PDB entry 6GF3 | X-ray diffraction, 2.40 A resolution | chains A and E of the 6 polymer chains in the assembly

== Chain A ==
Protein: Tubulin alpha-1B chain
Source organism: Bos taurus
UniProt: P81947 (TBA1B_BOVIN); residues 1-451 here = UniProt positions 1-451
Amino-acid sequence (451 residues; row label = number of the first residue in the row):
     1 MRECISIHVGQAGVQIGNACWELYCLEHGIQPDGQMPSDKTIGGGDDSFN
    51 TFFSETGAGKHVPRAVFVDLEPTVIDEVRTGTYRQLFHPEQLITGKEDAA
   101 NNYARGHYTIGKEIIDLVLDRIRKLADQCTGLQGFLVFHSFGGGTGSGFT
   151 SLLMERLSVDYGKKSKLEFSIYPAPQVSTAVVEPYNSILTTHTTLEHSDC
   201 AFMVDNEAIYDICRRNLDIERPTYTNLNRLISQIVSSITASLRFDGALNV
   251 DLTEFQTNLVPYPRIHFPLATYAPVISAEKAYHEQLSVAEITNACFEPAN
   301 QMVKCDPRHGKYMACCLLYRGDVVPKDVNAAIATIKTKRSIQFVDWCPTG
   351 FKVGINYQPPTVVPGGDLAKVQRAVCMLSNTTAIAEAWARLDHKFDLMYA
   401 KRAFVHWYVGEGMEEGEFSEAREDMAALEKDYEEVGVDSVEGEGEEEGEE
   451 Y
Unresolved in the structure: 438-451
Bound ions: Ca2+: Asp-39, Thr-41, Gly-44, Glu-55
Small-molecule neighbours:
  - Jerantinine B (EX5): Ser-178, Thr-179, Ala-180, Val-181
  - GTP (guanosine-5'-triphosphate): Gly-10, Gln-11, Ala-12, Gln-15, Ile-16, Asp-69, Asp-98, Ala-99, Ala-100, Asn-101, Asn-102, Ser-140, Gly-142, Gly-143, Gly-144, Thr-145, Gly-146, Ile-171, Pro-173, Val-177, Ser-178, Thr-179, Glu-183, Asn-206, Ile-209, Tyr-224, Leu-227, Asn-228, Ile-231
What the authors report for this chain:
  - conformationally variable residues (side-chain flip): Thr-179

== Chain E ==
Protein: Stathmin-4
Source organism: Rattus norvegicus
UniProt: P63043 (STMN4_RAT); residues 5-145 here correspond to UniProt positions 49-189 (UniProt number = residue number + 44)
Amino-acid sequence (143 residues; each row starts with the number of its first residue):
     3 MADMEVIELNKCTSGQSFEVILKPPSFDGVPEFNASLPRRRDPSLEEIQK
    53 KLEAAEERRKYQEAELLKHLAEKREHEREVIQKAIEENNNFIKMAKEKLA
   103 QKMESNKENREAHLAAMLERLQEKDKHAEEVRKNKELKEEASR
Unresolved in the structure: 3-5, 29-43, 142-145
Construct notes: initiating methionine (3); expression tag (4)
UniProt features mapped onto this chain:
  - modified residue: Ser-46 (Phosphoserine)

== Interface between chain A and chain E ==
Residue-residue contacts (55; chain A residue first):
  His-107(A) with Lys-53(E), hydrogen bond; Leu-54(E)
  Tyr-108(A) with Leu-54(E), hydrophobic; Ala-57(E), hydrophobic
  Thr-109(A) with Arg-61(E)
  Lys-112(A) with Glu-58(E), salt bridge
  Leu-152(A) with Leu-54(E), hydrophobic
  Glu-155(A) with Ile-50(E); Lys-53(E), salt bridge
  Arg-156(A) with Leu-47(E)
  Val-159(A) with Pro-45(E)
  Glu-196(A) with Asp-44(E); Pro-45(E)
  Asp-245(A) with Cys-14(E); Ser-16(E)
  Ala-247(A) with Asn-12(E); Ser-19(E)
  Leu-248(A) with Ser-19(E)
  Pro-325(A) with Gln-18(E); Phe-20(E), hydrophobic
  Asn-329(A) with Met-6(E); Val-8(E); Phe-20(E); Val-22(E)
  Ala-333(A) with Met-6(E), hydrophobic
  Asp-345(A) with Pro-27(E); Ser-28(E), hydrogen bond (backbone-backbone)
  Cys-347(A) with Pro-27(E)
  Pro-348(A) with Lys-25(E); Pro-27(E)
  Thr-349(A) with Ile-23(E); Leu-24(E), hydrogen bond (backbone-backbone); Lys-25(E), hydrogen bond (backbone-backbone)
  Gly-350(A) with Val-22(E)
  Phe-351(A) with Glu-21(E); Val-22(E), hydrogen bond (backbone-backbone)
  Lys-352(A) with Phe-20(E); Glu-21(E), salt bridge
  Val-353(A) with Ser-19(E); Phe-20(E), hydrogen bond (backbone-backbone)
  Gly-354(A) with Gln-18(E)
  Ile-355(A) with Gly-17(E); Gln-18(E), hydrogen bond (backbone-backbone)
  Asn-356(A) with Ser-16(E)
  Tyr-357(A) with Thr-15(E); Ser-16(E), hydrogen bond (backbone-backbone); Gly-17(E); Gln-18(E), hydrogen bond
  Val-409(A) with Gln-64(E)
  Gly-410(A) with Arg-61(E); Gln-64(E)
  Glu-411(A) with Arg-61(E), hydrogen bond (backbone-side chain)
  Gly-412(A) with Ala-57(E); Arg-60(E), hydrogen bond (backbone-side chain)
  Glu-414(A) with Arg-60(E), salt bridge
Interface residues without a listed pair, chain A (39 interface residues in all): Ser-158, His-197, Gly-246, Val-328, Ile-332, Lys-336, Trp-346
Interface residues without a listed pair, chain E (29 interface residues in all): Ser-46

== In short ==
Chain A and chain E form an interface of 39 and 29 residues respectively, with 11 hydrogen bonds and 4 salt
bridges. Among the polar pairs are Lys-112(A)/Glu-58(E), Glu-155(A)/Lys-53(E) and Lys-352(A)/Glu-21(E). Chain
A binds GTP and Jerantinine B. Asp-39(A), Thr-41(A), Gly-44(A) and Glu-55(A) coordinate Ca2+. From the paper:
conformational variability at Thr-179(A).
Chain A is Tubulin alpha-1B chain (Bos taurus) and chain E is Stathmin-4 (Rattus norvegicus); the structure,
Tubulin-Jerantinine B acetate complex, was determined by X-ray diffraction.
